3VDD - chains A and B of the 4 polymer chains in the assembly; structure by X-ray diffraction, 3.20 A resolution.

# Chain A
Name: Protein VP1
From: Human rhinovirus 2
Reference sequence: P04936 (POLG_HRV2); residues 1-283 here correspond to UniProt positions 568-850 (UniProt number = residue number + 567)
Sequence (283 residues; each row starts with the number of its first residue):
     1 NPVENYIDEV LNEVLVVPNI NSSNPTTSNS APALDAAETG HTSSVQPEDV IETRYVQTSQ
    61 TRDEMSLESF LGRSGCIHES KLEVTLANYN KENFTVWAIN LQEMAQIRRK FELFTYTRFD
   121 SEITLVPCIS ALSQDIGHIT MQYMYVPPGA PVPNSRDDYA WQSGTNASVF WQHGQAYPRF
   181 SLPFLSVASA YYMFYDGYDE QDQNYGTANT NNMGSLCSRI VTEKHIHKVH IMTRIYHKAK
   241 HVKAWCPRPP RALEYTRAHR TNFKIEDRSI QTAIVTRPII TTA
Disordered / not traced: 1-3
Residues lining bound ligands: bta798 (BT8; 3-ethoxy-6-{2-[1-(6-methylpyridazin-3-yl)piperidin-4-yl]ethoxy}-1,2-benzoxazole): Ile99, Asn100, Leu101, Phe119, Ser121, Ile123, Tyr143, Met144, Tyr145, Ala167, Ser168, Val169, Phe180, Leu182, Leu185, Tyr191, Tyr192, Thr207, Thr210, Asn211, Met213, Leu216, Ile235, His237
Swiss-Prot annotation at these positions:
  - site: Ala283 (Cleavage)

# Chain B
Name: Protein VP2
From: Human rhinovirus 2
Reference sequence: P04936 (POLG_HRV2); residues 1-261 here correspond to UniProt positions 70-330 (UniProt number = residue number + 69)
Sequence (261 residues; row label = number of the first residue in the row):
     1 SPTVEACGYS DRIIQITRGD STITSQDVAN AIVAYGVWPH YLSSKDASAI DKPSQPDTSS
    61 NRFYTLRSVT WSSSSKGWWW KLPDALKDMG IFGENMFYHY LGRSGYTIHV QCNASKFHQG
   121 TLIVALIPEH QIASALHGNV NVGYNYTHPG ETGREVKAET RLNPDLQPTE EYWLNFDGTL
   181 LGNITIFPHQ FINLRSNNSA TIIAPYVNAV PMDSMRSHNN WSLVIIPICP LETSSAINTI
   241 PITISISPMC AEFSGARAKR Q
Disordered / not traced: 1-10
Swiss-Prot annotation at these positions:
  - site: Gln261 (Cleavage)

# How chain A and chain B interact
Contacting residue pairs (105; chain A residue first):
  Ala37(A) - Phe191(B)
  Glu38(A) - Ala29(B)
  Glu38(A) - Gln190(B)
  Glu38(A) - Phe191(B)  hydrogen bond (backbone-backbone)
  Glu38(A) - Asn193(B)  hydrogen bond
  Glu38(A) - Ser196(B)  hydrogen bond
  Glu38(A) - Asn197(B)
  Thr39(A) - Ala29(B)
  Thr39(A) - Asn30(B)
  Thr39(A) - Ile32(B)
  Thr39(A) - His189(B)
  Thr39(A) - Gln190(B)  hydrogen bond (backbone-side chain)
  Gly40(A) - Ile32(B)
  Gly40(A) - His189(B)
  His41(A) - Asn30(B)  hydrogen bond
  His41(A) - Ile32(B)
  Thr115(A) - Glu129(B)
  Tyr116(A) - Glu129(B)  hydrogen bond
  Tyr116(A) - Val207(B)
  Tyr116(A) - Asn208(B)
  Tyr116(A) - Ala209(B)  hydrophobic
  Ala188(A) - Ala209(B)
  Ala188(A) - Val210(B)  hydrophobic
  Ser189(A) - Ala209(B)  hydrogen bond (backbone-backbone)
  Ala190(A) - Ala209(B)
  Tyr192(A) - Glu129(B)
  Tyr192(A) - Asn208(B)  hydrogen bond
  Tyr192(A) - Ala209(B)
  Tyr192(A) - Asp213(B)
  Phe194(A) - Glu129(B)
  Phe194(A) - Gln131(B)
  Tyr195(A) - Glu129(B)
  Tyr195(A) - Gln131(B)  hydrogen bond (backbone-side chain)
  Tyr195(A) - Asp213(B)
  Tyr195(A) - His218(B)
  Asp196(A) - Lys81(B)  salt bridge
  Asp196(A) - Glu129(B)  hydrogen bond (backbone-side chain)
  Asp196(A) - His130(B)
  Asp196(A) - His218(B)
  Asp196(A) - Asn219(B)  hydrogen bond (backbone-backbone)
  Asp196(A) - Ser222(B)  hydrogen bond
  Gly197(A) - Ser217(B)
  Gly197(A) - His218(B)
  Tyr198(A) - Val142(B)  hydrogen bond (side chain-backbone)
  Tyr198(A) - Gly143(B)  hydrogen bond (side chain-backbone)
  Tyr198(A) - Tyr144(B)  hydrophobic
  Tyr198(A) - Thr147(B)  hydrogen bond
  Tyr198(A) - His148(B)
  Tyr198(A) - Ser217(B)  hydrogen bond (backbone-backbone)
  Asp202(A) - Tyr144(B)
  Asp202(A) - Arg216(B)  salt bridge
  Asp202(A) - Arg260(B)  salt bridge
  Asn204(A) - Asn141(B)
  Tyr205(A) - His130(B)  hydrogen bond (side chain-backbone)
  Tyr205(A) - Gln131(B)
  Tyr205(A) - Ile132(B)  hydrogen bond (side chain-backbone)
  Tyr205(A) - Asn141(B)  hydrogen bond (backbone-side chain)
  Tyr205(A) - Val142(B)
  Gly206(A) - Gln131(B)
  Thr207(A) - Gln131(B)  hydrogen bond
  Cys246(A) - Tyr35(B)  hydrophobic
  Pro247(A) - Ile186(B)
  Pro247(A) - Phe187(B)
  Arg248(A) - Ile127(B)
  Arg248(A) - Pro128(B)  hydrogen bond (side chain-backbone)
  Arg248(A) - Glu129(B)  hydrogen bond (side chain-backbone)
  Arg248(A) - Ile186(B)
  Arg248(A) - Phe187(B)
  Pro249(A) - Thr179(B)  hydrogen bond (backbone-side chain)
  Pro249(A) - Asn183(B)
  Pro249(A) - Ile186(B)
  Pro249(A) - Phe187(B)
  Pro250(A) - Thr179(B)  hydrogen bond (backbone-side chain)
  Pro250(A) - Asn183(B)
  Arg251(A) - Asp177(B)  hydrogen bond (side chain-backbone)
  Arg251(A) - Gly178(B)
  Ala252(A) - Gly178(B)  hydrogen bond (backbone-backbone)
  Ala252(A) - Leu180(B)  hydrophobic
  Leu253(A) - Leu174(B)  hydrophobic
  Arg257(A) - Gly138(B)  hydrogen bond (side chain-backbone)
  Arg257(A) - Asn139(B)
  His259(A) - Gln131(B)  hydrogen bond (backbone-side chain)
  Arg260(A) - Gln131(B)
  Arg260(A) - Asn139(B)  hydrogen bond
  Arg260(A) - Val140(B)  hydrogen bond (side chain-backbone)
  Arg260(A) - Asn141(B)
  Thr261(A) - Gln131(B)  hydrogen bond (side chain-backbone)
  Thr261(A) - Ile132(B)  hydrogen bond (side chain-backbone)
  Thr261(A) - Ala133(B)
  Thr261(A) - Asp177(B)
  Asn262(A) - Ala133(B)
  Asn262(A) - Ser134(B)  hydrogen bond (side chain-backbone)
  Asn262(A) - Leu136(B)
  Asn262(A) - Val140(B)  hydrogen bond (side chain-backbone)
  Phe263(A) - Ala133(B)  hydrophobic
  Phe263(A) - Thr169(B)
  Phe263(A) - Glu171(B)
  Phe263(A) - Gly178(B)
  Lys264(A) - Ala135(B)
  Lys264(A) - Leu136(B)
  Lys264(A) - His137(B)
  Ile265(A) - His137(B)
  Glu266(A) - His137(B)
  Ile270(A) - Trp173(B)  hydrophobic
  Thr272(A) - Trp173(B)
Other interface residues (no listed pair), chain A (44 interface residues in all): Asp199, Glu200, Thr256, Ile274
Other interface residues (no listed pair), chain B (56 interface residues in all): Ala31, Asn175, Trp221

# Overview
44 residues of chain A and 56 residues of chain B are in contact; the contacts include 34 hydrogen bonds and 3
salt bridges. Polar contacts include Asp196(A)-Lys81(B), Asp202(A)-Arg216(B) and Asp202(A)-Arg260(B). Chain A
binds bta798.
Here chain A is Protein VP1 and chain B is Protein VP2, both from Human rhinovirus 2. Entry 3VDD (Structure of
HRV2 capsid complexed with antiviral compound BTA798) was determined by X-ray diffraction.
